9IP2 - chains B and C of the 5 polymer chains in the assembly; structure by electron microscopy, 2.70 A resolution.

== Chain B (and C) ==
Name: Maltose/maltodextrin-binding periplasmic protein, Polymerase cofactor VP35
Organism: Escherichia coli K-12
Notes: chain C of this document is another copy of the same molecule, construct and numbering; everything in this record applies to it too
Reference sequence: chimeric construct of P0AEX9, P35259: residues -383 to -20 from P0AEX9 (MALE_ECOLI) positions 29-392 (UniProt number = residue number + 412); residues 1-329 from P35259 positions 1-329 (same numbers)
Amino-acid sequence (727 residues; numbered -397 to 329; the number before each row is that of its first residue; numbers below 1 keep their minus sign (Met-397 is residue -397)):
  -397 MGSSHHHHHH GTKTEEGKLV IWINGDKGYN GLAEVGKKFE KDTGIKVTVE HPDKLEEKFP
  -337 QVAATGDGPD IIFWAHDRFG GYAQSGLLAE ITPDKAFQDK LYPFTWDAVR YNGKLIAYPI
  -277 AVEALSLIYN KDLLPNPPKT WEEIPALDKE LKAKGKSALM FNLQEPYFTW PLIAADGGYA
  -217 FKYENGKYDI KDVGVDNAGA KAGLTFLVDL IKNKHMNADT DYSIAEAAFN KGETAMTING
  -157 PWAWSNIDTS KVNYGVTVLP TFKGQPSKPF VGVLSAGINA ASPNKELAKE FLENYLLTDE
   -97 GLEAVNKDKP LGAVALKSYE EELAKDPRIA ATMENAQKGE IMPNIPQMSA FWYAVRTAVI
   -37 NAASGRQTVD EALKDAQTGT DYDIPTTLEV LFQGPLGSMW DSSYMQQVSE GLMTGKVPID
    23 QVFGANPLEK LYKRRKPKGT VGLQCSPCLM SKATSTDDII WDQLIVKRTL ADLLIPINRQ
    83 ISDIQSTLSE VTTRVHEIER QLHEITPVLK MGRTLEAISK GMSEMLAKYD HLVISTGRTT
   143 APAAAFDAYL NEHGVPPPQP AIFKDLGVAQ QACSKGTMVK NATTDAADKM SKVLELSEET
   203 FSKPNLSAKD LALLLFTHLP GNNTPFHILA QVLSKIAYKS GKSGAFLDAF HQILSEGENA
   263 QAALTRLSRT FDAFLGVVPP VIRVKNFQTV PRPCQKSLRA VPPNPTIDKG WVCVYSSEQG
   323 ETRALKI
Unresolved in the structure: -397 to 112 (chain C: -397 to 109, 173-329)
Construct notes: initiating methionine (-397); expression tag (-396 to -384); linker (-19 to 0); conflict Cys296 (Ser in P35259)
From the paper describing this entry:
  - contacts within the chain: Leu198-Phe203 (hydrophobic contact)

== Chain B / chain C interface ==
Contacting residue pairs - 33 pairs, chain B then chain C:
  Met113(B) - Met113(C)  hydrophobic
  Ile120(B) - Leu117(C)  hydrophobic
  Ile120(B) - Ile120(C)  hydrophobic
  Gly123(B) - Met124(C)
  Met124(B) - Met124(C)
  Met127(B) - Met127(C)  hydrophobic
  Met127(B) - Leu128(C)  hydrophobic
  Lys130(B) - Tyr131(C)
  Tyr131(B) - Met127(C)  hydrogen bond (side chain-backbone)
  Tyr131(B) - Tyr131(C)
  Leu134(B) - Leu134(C)  hydrophobic
  Thr138(B) - Ile136(C)
  Arg140(B) - Ala145(C)
  Arg140(B) - Asp149(C)  salt bridge
  Arg140(B) - Val170(C)  hydrogen bond (side chain-backbone)
  Arg140(B) - Gln172(C)
  Thr141(B) - Thr141(C)  hydrogen bond
  Thr141(B) - Ala145(C)
  Pro160(B) - Gly139(C)
  Pro160(B) - Arg140(C)  hydrogen bond (backbone-backbone)
  Pro160(B) - Thr141(C)
  Pro162(B) - Ser137(C)
  Pro162(B) - Thr141(C)
  Pro162(B) - Thr142(C)
  Ala163(B) - Ile136(C)
  Ala163(B) - Ser137(C)  hydrogen bond (backbone-backbone)
  Ile164(B) - Val135(C)
  Phe165(B) - Leu134(C)
  Phe165(B) - Val135(C)  hydrogen bond (backbone-backbone)
  Lys166(B) - His133(C)
  Lys166(B) - Leu134(C)
  Asp167(B) - His133(C)
  Asp167(B) - Val135(C)
Other interface residues (no listed pair), chain B (23 interface residues in all): Thr116, Leu117, Glu126, Gln161, Leu168
Other interface residues (no listed pair), chain C (24 interface residues in all): Ser121, Lys130, Thr138, Phe148

== Overview ==
The interface between chain B and chain C involves 23 residues on one side and 24 on the other; the contacts
include 6 hydrogen bonds and 1 salt bridge. Polar pairs include Arg140(B)-Asp149(C), Tyr131(B)-Met127(C) and
Arg140(B)-Val170(C). The paper reports contacts within the chain involving Leu198(B) and Phe203(B).
Both chains are Maltose/maltodextrin-binding periplasmic protein, Polymerase cofactor VP35 (Escherichia coli
K-12). Entry 9IP2 (Cryo-EM structure of the RNA-dependent RNA polymerase complex from Marburg virus) was
determined by electron microscopy (same publication as 9IP3 and 9IP4).
